PDB entry 5HSJ | X-ray diffraction, 1.90 A resolution | chains A and B

== Chain A (and B) ==
Molecule: Putative decarboxylase
From: Lactobacillus brevis
Notes: EC 4.1.1.25; chain B of this document is another copy of the same molecule, construct and numbering; everything in this record applies to it too
UniProtKB: J7GQ11 (J7GQ11_LACBR); numbering as in UniProt (aligned over 1-626)
Amino-acid sequence (634 residues; each row starts with the number of its first residue):
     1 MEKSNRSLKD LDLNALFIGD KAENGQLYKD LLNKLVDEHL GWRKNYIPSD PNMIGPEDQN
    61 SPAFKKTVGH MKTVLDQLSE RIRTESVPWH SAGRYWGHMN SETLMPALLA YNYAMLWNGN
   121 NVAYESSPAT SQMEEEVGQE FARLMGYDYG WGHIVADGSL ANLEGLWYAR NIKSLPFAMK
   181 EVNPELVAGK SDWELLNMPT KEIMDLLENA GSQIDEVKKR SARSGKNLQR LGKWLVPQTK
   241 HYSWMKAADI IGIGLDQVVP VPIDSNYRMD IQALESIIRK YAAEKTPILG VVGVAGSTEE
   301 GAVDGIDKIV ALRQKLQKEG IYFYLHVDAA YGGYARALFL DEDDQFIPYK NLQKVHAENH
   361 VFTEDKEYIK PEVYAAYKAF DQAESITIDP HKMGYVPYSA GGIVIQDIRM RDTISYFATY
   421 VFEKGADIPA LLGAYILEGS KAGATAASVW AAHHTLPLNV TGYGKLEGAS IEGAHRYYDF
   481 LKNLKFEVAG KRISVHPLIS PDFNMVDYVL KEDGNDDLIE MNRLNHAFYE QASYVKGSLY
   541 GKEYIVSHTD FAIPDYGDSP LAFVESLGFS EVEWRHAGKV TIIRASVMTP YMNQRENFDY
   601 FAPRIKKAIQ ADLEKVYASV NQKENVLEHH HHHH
Disordered / not traced: 1-6, 419-424, 619-634 (chain B: 1-7, 46-48, 418-430, 619-634)
Construct notes: expression tag (627-634)
UniProt features mapped onto this chain:
  - active site: Y420 (Proton donor)
  - binding site (pyridoxal 5'-phosphate): G158, S159, T298, D389 to H391, S440
  - modified residue: K392 (N6-(pyridoxal phosphate)lysine)
  - mutagenesis: H241 (H241A: Complete loss of catalytic activity; H241N/Q: Almost complete loss of catalytic activity), Y398 (Y398A: High decrease in catalytic efficiency), Y420 (Y420A/F: Complete loss of catalytic activity), S586 (S586A: Increase in catalytic efficiency and substrate affinity)
Covalent attachments: pyridoxal phosphate (PLP) linked to K392
Residues lining bound ligands: pyridoxal phosphate (PLP): D157, G158, S159, N162, H241, S243, V294, G296, T298, D328, A330, Y331, D389, H391
Reported in the primary citation:
  - binding site for pyridoxal phosphate: G158, S159, H241, T298, D328, A330, D389, K392, S440
  - conformationally variable residues (side-chain flip): K240, H241
  - mutagenesis - Y420A, Y420F: abolished catalytic activity
  - mutagenesis - H241N, H241Q, Y398A, S586G, S586T: decreased catalytic activity on tyrosine
  - mutagenesis - H98A, S101A, G296F, Y331A, H391A, P397A: decreased catalytic activity
  - specificity-determining residues: V294 to E299
  - mutagenesis - S586A (2-fold): increased catalytic activity
  - mutagenesis - H241A, H241D, H241F, H241R, H241W: abolished catalytic activity on tyrosine
  - mutagenesis - Y398A: decreased catalytic activity on DOPA

== Interface between chain A and chain B ==
Pairs across the interface - 274 pairs, chain A then chain B:
  L8(A) with H70(B)
  D10(A) with A63(B); K66(B), salt bridge
  L11(A) with T67(B)
  D12(A) with S61(B); A63(B); F64(B); T67(B), hydrogen bond (backbone-side chain)
  N14(A) with I54(B); F64(B)
  A15(A) with F64(B), hydrophobic; T67(B); V68(B), hydrophobic; M71(B)
  L16(A) with T67(B)
  I18(A) with L40(B), hydrophobic; R43(B)
  G19(A) with R43(B), hydrogen bond (backbone-side chain)
  D20(A) with R43(B)
  K21(A) with R43(B); K44(B); S49(B); N52(B)
  A22(A) with L40(B), hydrophobic
  E23(A) with M53(B), hydrogen bond (side chain-backbone); I54(B), hydrogen bond (side chain-backbone); Q59(B), hydrogen bond (backbone-side chain)
  N24(A) with I54(B); Q59(B), hydrogen bond; F64(B)
  G25(A) with L40(B)
  L27(A) with V68(B), hydrophobic
  Y28(A) with L116(B)
  K29(A) with N33(B); D37(B), salt bridge
  L31(A) with K72(B)
  L32(A) with L32(B), hydrophobic; V36(B), hydrophobic
  N33(A) with K29(B); N33(B), hydrogen bond
  V36(A) with Y28(B), hydrophobic; K29(B); L32(B), hydrophobic
  D37(A) with K29(B), salt bridge
  E38(A) with S79(B), hydrogen bond; R83(B), salt bridge
  L40(A) with I18(B), hydrophobic; A22(B); G25(B); K29(B)
  W42(A) with R83(B), hydrogen bond (side chain-backbone); V87(B); W89(B), hydrophobic
  R43(A) with I18(B); G19(B), hydrogen bond (side chain-backbone); D20(B); K21(B); W89(B); E102(B), salt bridge
  K44(A) with K21(B), hydrogen bond (backbone-side chain)
  Y46(A) with R83(B); T84(B); L539(B)
  I47(A) with K21(B), hydrogen bond (backbone-side chain); P88(B), hydrophobic; L539(B); G541(B)
  S49(A) with K21(B); R94(B)
  D50(A) with R94(B), hydrogen bond (backbone-side chain)
  P51(A) with Y600(B)
  N52(A) with K21(B); E23(B)
  M53(A) with E23(B), hydrogen bond (backbone-side chain); Y591(B), hydrophobic; N597(B)
  I54(A) with N14(B); E23(B), hydrogen bond (backbone-side chain); N24(B); Y591(B)
  Q59(A) with E23(B), hydrogen bond (side chain-backbone); N24(B), hydrogen bond
  A63(A) with D10(B)
  F64(A) with D12(B); N14(B); A15(B), hydrophobic; N24(B)
  K66(A) with D10(B), salt bridge
  T67(A) with D10(B); L11(B); D12(B), hydrogen bond (side chain-backbone); A15(B); L16(B)
  V68(A) with L27(B), hydrophobic
  H70(A) with H454(B); T455(B), hydrogen bond (side chain-backbone)
  M71(A) with A15(B); L27(B), hydrophobic; L31(B), hydrophobic; P106(B)
  K72(A) with L31(B)
  V74(A) with W450(B), hydrophobic; H454(B); T455(B)
  L75(A) with L109(B), hydrophobic
  L78(A) with A110(B), hydrophobic; Y113(B), hydrophobic; M133(B), hydrophobic; W450(B), hydrophobic
  S79(A) with E38(B), hydrogen bond; Y113(B), hydrogen bond
  R81(A) with A129(B); Q132(B), hydrogen bond; E136(B), salt bridge; W450(B)
  I82(A) with W117(B); A129(B), hydrophobic
  R83(A) with E38(B); W42(B), hydrogen bond (backbone-side chain); Y113(B), hydrogen bond; W117(B)
  E85(A) with P128(B); A129(B)
  S86(A) with W42(B); W117(B)
  V87(A) with W42(B)
  W89(A) with W42(B), hydrophobic; R43(B); L116(B); W117(B)
  R94(A) with S49(B); D50(B), hydrogen bond (side chain-backbone); P51(B)
  M99(A) with S126(B)
  S101(A) with W117(B); N118(B), hydrogen bond (backbone-side chain)
  E102(A) with R43(B), salt bridge
  T103(A) with N118(B)
  P106(A) with M71(B); L75(B)
  L108(A) with M115(B), hydrophobic
  L109(A) with L75(B), hydrophobic
  A110(A) with L78(B), hydrophobic
  Y111(A) with Y111(B), hydrophobic; M115(B), hydrophobic; Y398(B)
  N112(A) with N112(B); M115(B), hydrogen bond
  Y113(A) with L78(B), hydrophobic; S79(B), hydrogen bond; R83(B)
  M115(A) with L108(B), hydrophobic; Y111(B), hydrophobic; N112(B)
  L116(A) with Y28(B); W89(B)
  W117(A) with I82(B), hydrophobic; R83(B); S86(B); W89(B); S101(B)
  N118(A) with S101(B), hydrogen bond (side chain-backbone); T103(B); P397(B); Y398(B), hydrogen bond (side chain-backbone)
  N120(A) with Y398(B)
  V122(A) with Y242(B)
  Y124(A) with K536(B)
  E125(A) with V87(B)
  S126(A) with M99(B)
  P128(A) with E85(B)
  A129(A) with R81(B); I82(B), hydrophobic; E85(B)
  Q132(A) with R81(B)
  M133(A) with L78(B), hydrophobic; R81(B); I82(B), hydrophobic
  E136(A) with R81(B), salt bridge
  A156(A) with A156(B), hydrophobic
  D157(A) with E438(B); G439(B), hydrogen bond (side chain-backbone); S440(B), hydrogen bond (side chain-backbone)
  S159(A) with G439(B)
  L160(A) with L160(B), hydrophobic; L437(B), hydrophobic; E438(B)
  W167(A) with D249(B), hydrogen bond; I250(B)
  R170(A) with D249(B), salt bridge; I250(B), hydrogen bond (side chain-backbone)
  R223(A) with D249(B); G254(B); L255(B), hydrogen bond (backbone-backbone)
  S224(A) with G254(B); L255(B); D256(B), hydrogen bond (backbone-backbone)
  G225(A) with Q229(B); I253(B); G254(B)
  K226(A) with Q229(B); D256(B), salt bridge
  Q229(A) with K226(B)
  M245(A) with Y416(B)
  K246(A) with Y416(B); I436(B), hydrogen bond (side chain-backbone); L437(B), hydrogen bond (side chain-backbone); E438(B), hydrogen bond (side chain-backbone)
  D249(A) with W167(B), hydrogen bond; R170(B), salt bridge; R223(B), salt bridge; Y416(B), hydrogen bond
  I250(A) with W167(B), hydrophobic; R170(B), hydrogen bond (backbone-side chain); I250(B); I251(B); L437(B), hydrophobic
  I251(A) with I250(B)
  G252(A) with L228(B)
  I253(A) with G225(B)
  G254(A) with R223(B); S224(B); G225(B)
  L255(A) with R223(B), hydrogen bond (backbone-backbone); S224(B); Y416(B)
  D256(A) with S224(B); K226(B), salt bridge
  P397(A) with M115(B), hydrophobic; N118(B)
  Y398(A) with Y111(B); N118(B), hydrogen bond (backbone-side chain); N120(B); S440(B); A442(B)
  S399(A) with S440(B), hydrogen bond (side chain-backbone); K441(B); A442(B)
  Y416(A) with M245(B); K246(B); D249(B), hydrogen bond; L255(B)
  A418(A) with Y242(B), hydrophobic
  G433(A) with Y242(B); K246(B), hydrogen bond (backbone-side chain)
  I436(A) with K246(B), hydrogen bond (backbone-side chain)
  L437(A) with L160(B), hydrophobic; K246(B), hydrogen bond (backbone-side chain); I250(B), hydrophobic
  E438(A) with D157(B); L160(B); K246(B), hydrogen bond (backbone-side chain)
  G439(A) with D157(B), hydrogen bond (backbone-side chain); S159(B)
  S440(A) with D157(B), hydrogen bond (backbone-side chain); H391(B); Y398(B); S399(B), hydrogen bond (backbone-side chain)
  K441(A) with S399(B)
  A442(A) with Y398(B); S399(B)
  A447(A) with L78(B)
  W450(A) with V74(B), hydrophobic; L78(B), hydrophobic; R81(B)
  A451(A) with V74(B)
  H454(A) with H70(B); V74(B)
  T455(A) with H70(B), hydrogen bond (backbone-side chain); V74(B)
  Y591(A) with I54(B)
  M592(A) with M53(B), hydrophobic
  N597(A) with M53(B)
  Y600(A) with P51(B)
Also at the interface, not in a pair above, chain A (142 interface residues in all): L35, P48, D58, S61, Q77, P88, M105, A114, G119, N171, R220, L228, Y242, H391, L431, K536, F601
Also at the interface, not in a pair above, chain B (143 interface residues in all): L8, L35, D58, Q77, S91, A92, M105, A114, G119, Y124, E125, T130, N171, G252, G433, A447, A451, Y534, S538, M592, F601

== In short ==
142 residues of chain A and 143 residues of chain B are in contact, with 54 hydrogen bonds and 14 salt
bridges. Among the polar pairs are D10(A)-K66(B), K29(A)-D37(B) and E38(A)-R83(B). From the paper: a binding
site for pyridoxal phosphate at G158(A), S159(A) and H241(A) among others; H98A, S101A and G296F of chain A,
among others, reduce catalytic activity; 19 substitutions were tested in all.
Chain A and chain B are both Putative decarboxylase (Lactobacillus brevis); the structure, Structure of
tyrosine decarboxylase complex with PLP at 1.9 Angstroms resolution, was determined by X-ray diffraction
together with 5HSI from the same study.
